PDB entry 1XZ1 | X-ray diffraction, 1.75 A resolution | chain A

# Chain A
Name: Ferritin light chain
Source organism: Equus caballus
UniProtKB: P02791 (FRIL_HORSE); numbering as in UniProt (aligned over 1-174)
Chain sequence (174 residues; numbered 1 to 174; the number before each row is that of its first residue):
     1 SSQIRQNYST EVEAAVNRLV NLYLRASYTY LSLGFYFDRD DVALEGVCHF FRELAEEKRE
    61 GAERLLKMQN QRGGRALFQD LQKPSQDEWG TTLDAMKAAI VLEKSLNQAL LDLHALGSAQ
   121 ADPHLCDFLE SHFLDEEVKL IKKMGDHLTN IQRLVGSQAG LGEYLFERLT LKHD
Disordered / not traced: 1, 156-157, 172-174
Curated features (UniProtKB/Swiss-Prot):
  - binding site (Fe cation): E57
  - modified residue: S2 (N-acetylserine)
Ion coordination: Cd2+ site 1 near H49 (its only coordinating residue here); Cd2+ site 2 near E60 (its only coordinating residue here); Cd2+ site 3 near D80 (its only coordinating residue here); Cd2+ site 4 near E88 (its only coordinating residue here); Cd2+ site 5 near E130 (its only coordinating residue here)
Residues lining bound ligands: 2-bromo-2-chloro-1,1,1-trifluoroethane (HLT): L24, S27, Y28, R59, L81

# Overview
Bound to chain A: 2-bromo-2-chloro-1,1,1-trifluoroethane. From UniProt: Fe cation-binding residue E57.
Chain A is Ferritin light chain (Equus caballus); the structure, Complex of halothane with apoferritin, was
determined by X-ray diffraction together with 1XZ3 from the same study.
